PDB entry 5KND | X-ray diffraction, 2.89 A resolution | chains G and H of the 8 polymer chains in the assembly

== Chain G ==
Protein: V-type sodium ATPase subunit D
Organism: Enterococcus hirae ATCC 9790
UniProtKB: P43435 (NTPD_ENTHA); residue numbers follow UniProt; this construct covers 1-210
Sequence (217 residues; numbered -6 to 210; the number before each row is that of its first residue; numbers below 1 keep their minus sign (Gly-6 is residue -6)):
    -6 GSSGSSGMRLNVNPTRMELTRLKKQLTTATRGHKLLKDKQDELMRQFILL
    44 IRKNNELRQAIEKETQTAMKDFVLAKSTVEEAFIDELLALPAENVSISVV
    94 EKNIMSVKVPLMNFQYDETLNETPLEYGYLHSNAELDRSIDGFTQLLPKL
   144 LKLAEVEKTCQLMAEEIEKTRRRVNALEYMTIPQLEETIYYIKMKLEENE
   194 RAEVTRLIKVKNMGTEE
Disordered / not traced: -6 to 5, 80-85, 109-125, 207-210
Differences from the reference sequence: expression tag (-6 to 0)

== Chain H ==
Protein: V-type sodium ATPase subunit NtpG (F)
Organism: Enterococcus hirae ATCC 9790
UniProtKB: P43455 (NTPG_ENTHA); residue numbers follow UniProt; this construct covers 1-103
Sequence (115 residues; each row starts with the number of its first residue):
     1 MTYKIGVVGDKDSVSPFRLFGFDVQHGTTKTEIRKTIDEMAKNEYGVIYI
    51 TEQCANLVPETIERYKGQLTPAIILIPSHQGTLGIGLEEIQNSVEKAVGQ
   101 NILSGPSSGENLYFQ
Disordered / not traced: 1, 104-115
Differences from the reference sequence: expression tag (104-115)

== How chain G and chain H interact ==
Residue-residue contacts - 83 pairs, chain G then chain H:
  Met37(G) - Ala97(H)
  Phe40(G) - Ser93(H)
  Phe40(G) - Ala97(H)  hydrophobic
  Ile41(G) - Val98(H)  hydrophobic
  Ile41(G) - Ile102(H)  hydrophobic
  Ile44(G) - Ile90(H)  hydrophobic
  Ile44(G) - Ser93(H)
  Ile44(G) - Val94(H)  hydrophobic
  Arg45(G) - Ile102(H)  hydrogen bond (side chain-backbone)
  Asn47(G) - Ile90(H)
  Asn48(G) - Leu87(H)
  Asn48(G) - Ile90(H)
  Asn48(G) - Leu103(H)
  Arg51(G) - Ile74(H)
  Arg51(G) - Leu75(H)  hydrogen bond (side chain-backbone)
  Arg51(G) - Gly86(H)  hydrogen bond (side chain-backbone)
  Arg51(G) - Leu87(H)
  Arg51(G) - Ile90(H)
  Gln52(G) - Leu87(H)
  Glu55(G) - Glu52(H)
  Glu55(G) - Pro77(H)
  Glu55(G) - Thr82(H)
  Glu55(G) - Leu87(H)
  Thr58(G) - Pro77(H)
  Gln59(G) - Pro77(H)
  Gln59(G) - Ser78(H)
  Gln59(G) - His79(H)  hydrogen bond (side chain-backbone)
  Gln59(G) - Gln80(H)  hydrogen bond (side chain-backbone)
  Gln59(G) - Gly81(H)
  Met62(G) - Ser13(H)
  Met62(G) - Val14(H)  hydrophobic
  Met62(G) - Pro77(H)
  Met62(G) - Ser78(H)
  Lys63(G) - His79(H)
  Phe65(G) - Asp12(H)
  Phe65(G) - Pro16(H)  hydrophobic
  Glu86(G) - Phe20(H)  hydrogen bond (backbone-backbone)
  Asn87(G) - Phe20(H)
  Val88(G) - Lys4(H)  hydrogen bond (backbone-side chain)
  Val88(G) - Phe20(H)  hydrogen bond (backbone-backbone)
  Val88(G) - Gly21(H)
  Val88(G) - Phe22(H)  hydrophobic
  Ser89(G) - Thr2(H)
  Ser89(G) - Tyr3(H)
  Ser89(G) - Ile5(H)
  Ile90(G) - Thr2(H)
  Ile90(G) - Tyr3(H)  hydrogen bond (backbone-backbone)
  Ile90(G) - Ile5(H)  hydrophobic
  Ile90(G) - Val47(H)  hydrophobic
  Ser91(G) - Thr2(H)
  Pro103(G) - Leu69(H)
  Met105(G) - Val47(H)  hydrophobic
  Ile133(G) - Leu19(H)  hydrophobic
  Phe136(G) - Ser13(H)
  Phe136(G) - Pro16(H)  hydrophobic
  Phe136(G) - Phe20(H)
  Thr137(G) - Phe20(H)
  Leu140(G) - Phe20(H)  hydrophobic
  Leu140(G) - Phe22(H)  hydrophobic
  Leu143(G) - Tyr49(H)  hydrogen bond (backbone-side chain)
  Leu144(G) - Tyr49(H)  hydrogen bond (backbone-side chain)
  Leu146(G) - Ile74(H)  hydrophobic
  Ala147(G) - Val47(H)  hydrophobic
  Ala147(G) - Ala72(H)
  Ala147(G) - Ile74(H)  hydrophobic
  Glu150(G) - Ile73(H)
  Glu150(G) - Ile74(H)
  Glu150(G) - Ile90(H)
  Lys151(G) - Tyr65(H)
  Lys151(G) - Lys66(H)  hydrogen bond (side chain-backbone)
  Lys151(G) - Gln68(H)  hydrogen bond (side chain-backbone)
  Lys151(G) - Leu69(H)
  Lys151(G) - Pro71(H)
  Lys151(G) - Ala72(H)
  Gln154(G) - Lys66(H)
  Leu155(G) - Gly67(H)
  Leu155(G) - Gln68(H)
  Leu155(G) - Leu69(H)  hydrophobic
  Glu158(G) - Gly67(H)
  Ile160(G) - Ala97(H)  hydrophobic
  Glu161(G) - Lys96(H)  salt bridge
  Arg164(G) - Lys96(H)  hydrogen bond (side chain-backbone)
  Arg164(G) - Ala97(H)
Also at the interface, not in a pair above, chain G (43 interface residues in all): Val92, Lys101, Val102, Phe107
Also at the interface, not in a pair above, chain H (45 interface residues in all): Phe17, Gly46, Thr70, Ile76

== In short ==
Chain G and chain H form an interface of 43 and 45 residues respectively, with 14 hydrogen bonds and 1 salt
bridge. Among the polar pairs are Glu161(G)-Lys96(H), Arg45(G)-Ile102(H) and Arg51(G)-Leu75(H).
Here chain G is V-type sodium ATPase subunit D and chain H is V-type sodium ATPase subunit NtpG (F), both from
Enterococcus hirae ATCC 9790. Entry 5KND (Crystal structure of the Pi-bound V1 complex) was determined by
X-ray diffraction together with 5KNB and 5KNC from the same study.
